Entry 8OHQ (X-ray diffraction, 1.70 A resolution); this record covers chains AAA and BBB.

Chain AAA:
Protein: Heparanase 50 kDa subunit
Source organism: Homo sapiens
Reference sequence: Q9Y251 (HPSE_HUMAN); residue numbers follow UniProt; this construct covers 160-543
Amino-acid sequence (385 residues; each row starts with the number of its first residue):
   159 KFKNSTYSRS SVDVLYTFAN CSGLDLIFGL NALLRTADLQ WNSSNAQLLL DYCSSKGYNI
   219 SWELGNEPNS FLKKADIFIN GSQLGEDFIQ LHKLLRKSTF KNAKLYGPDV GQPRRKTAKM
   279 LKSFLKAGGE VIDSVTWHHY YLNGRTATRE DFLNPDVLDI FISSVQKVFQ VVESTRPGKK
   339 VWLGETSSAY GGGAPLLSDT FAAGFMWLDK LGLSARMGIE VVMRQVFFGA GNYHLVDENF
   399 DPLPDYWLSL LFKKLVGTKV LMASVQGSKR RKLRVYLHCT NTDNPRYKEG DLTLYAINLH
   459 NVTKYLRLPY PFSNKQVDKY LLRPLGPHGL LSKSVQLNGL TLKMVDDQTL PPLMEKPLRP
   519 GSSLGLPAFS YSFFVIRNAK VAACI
Sequence notes: expression tag (159); variant R307 (Lys in Q9Y251)
UniProt features mapped onto this chain:
  - region: F527 to I543 (Required for transferring proheparanase to the Golgi apparatus, secretion and subsequent enzyme activity and for enhancement of PKB/AKT1 phosphorylation)
  - active site: E225 (Proton donor), E343 (Nucleophile)
  - binding site (heparan sulfate group): Q270 to K280, H296, R303, Y348 to G350, G389 to Y391
  - glycosylation (N-linked (GlcNAc...) asparagine): N162, N178, N200, N217, N238, N459
  - natural variant: N260 (N260S: In some hepatocellular carcinoma), R307 (K307R: this construct carries the variant)
  - mutagenesis: K161 (K161A: Two-fold increase in the level of secretion upon addition of GS-modified heparin. No association with GS-modified heparin; when associated with K-161), N162 (N162Q: Faster electrophoretic migration typical of a size reduction and important decrease of secretion. Larger size reduction; when associated with Q-178; Q-200; Q-217; Q-238 and Q-459), N178 (N178Q: Faster electrophoretic migration typical of a size reduction and important decrease of secretion. Larger size reduction; when associated with Q-162; Q-200; Q-217; Q-238 and Q-459), N200 (N200Q: Faster electrophoretic migration typical of a size reduction and partial decrease in secretion. Larger size reduction; when associated with Q-162; Q-178; Q-217; Q-238 and Q-459), N217 (N217Q: Faster electrophoretic migration typical of a size reduction and partial decrease in secretion. Larger size reduction; when associated with Q-162; Q-178; Q-200; Q-238 and Q-459), E225 (E225A: Loss of heparanase activity. No effect on HPSE-mediated cell adhesion), N238 (N238Q: Faster electrophoretic migration typical of a size reduction. Larger size reduction and important decrease of secretion; when associated with Q-162; Q-178; Q-200; Q-217 and Q-459), E343 (E343A: Loss of heparanase activity), D367 (D367A: Strong decrease in heparanase activity), E378 (E378A: No reduction in heparanase activity), E396 (E396A: No reduction in heparanase activity), V414 (V414K: Abolishes processing, secretion and enzyme activity), 17 further mutagenesis entries in UniProt
Disulfides: C437-C542
Glycans and other covalent adducts: N-acetylglucosamine (NAG) linked to N162, N200, N217, N238; glycan linked to N459
Ligand contacts: VGO ((3S,4S)-4,5,5-tris(oxidanyl)piperidine-3-carboxylic acid): N224, E225, Y298, E343, Y348, G349, G350, Q383, Y391
What the authors report for this chain:
  - binding site for VGO: E343
  - catalytic residues: E343

Chain BBB:
Protein: Heparanase 8 kDa subunit
Source organism: Homo sapiens
Reference sequence: Q9Y251 (HPSE_HUMAN); residues 1-74 here correspond to UniProt positions 36-109 (UniProt number = residue number + 35)
Amino-acid sequence (74 residues; numbered 1 to 74; the number before each row is that of its first residue):
     1 QDVVDLDFFT QEPLHLVSPS FLSVTIDANL ATDPRFLILL GSPKLRTLAR GLSPAYLRFG
    61 GTKTDFLIFD PKKE
UniProt features mapped onto this chain:
  - binding site (heparan sulfate group): D27 to N29, T62
Ligand contacts: VGO ((3S,4S)-4,5,5-tris(oxidanyl)piperidine-3-carboxylic acid): D27, G61, T62
What the authors report for this chain:
  - binding site for VGO: D27, T62

How chain AAA and chain BBB interact:
Residue-residue contacts (215):
  F160(AAA) - T62(BBB)
  F160(AAA) - F66(BBB)
  K161(AAA) - K63(BBB)  hydrogen bond (backbone-side chain)
  K161(AAA) - F66(BBB)
  N162(AAA) - F66(BBB)
  N162(AAA) - I68(BBB)
  S163(AAA) - T32(BBB)
  S163(AAA) - K63(BBB)  hydrogen bond
  S163(AAA) - F66(BBB)  hydrogen bond (backbone-backbone)
  S163(AAA) - L67(BBB)
  S163(AAA) - I68(BBB)  hydrogen bond (backbone-backbone)
  T164(AAA) - I68(BBB)
  T164(AAA) - D70(BBB)
  T164(AAA) - K73(BBB)  hydrogen bond (backbone-side chain)
  Y165(AAA) - L67(BBB)  hydrophobic
  Y165(AAA) - I68(BBB)  hydrogen bond (backbone-backbone)
  Y165(AAA) - F69(BBB)
  Y165(AAA) - D70(BBB)  hydrogen bond (backbone-backbone)
  S166(AAA) - D70(BBB)
  S166(AAA) - K73(BBB)
  R167(AAA) - F69(BBB)
  R167(AAA) - P71(BBB)  hydrogen bond (side chain-backbone)
  R167(AAA) - K72(BBB)
  R167(AAA) - K73(BBB)  hydrogen bond (side chain-backbone)
  S168(AAA) - E74(BBB)
  S169(AAA) - F36(BBB)
  V172(AAA) - F36(BBB)
  V172(AAA) - L37(BBB)  hydrophobic
  V172(AAA) - L40(BBB)  hydrophobic
  L173(AAA) - F59(BBB)  hydrophobic
  T175(AAA) - R46(BBB)
  F176(AAA) - L40(BBB)
  F176(AAA) - L45(BBB)  hydrophobic
  F176(AAA) - R46(BBB)
  F176(AAA) - A49(BBB)  hydrophobic
  F176(AAA) - L57(BBB)  hydrophobic
  C179(AAA) - R46(BBB)  hydrogen bond
  C179(AAA) - R50(BBB)  hydrogen bond (backbone-side chain)
  S180(AAA) - R46(BBB)
  S180(AAA) - A49(BBB)
  S180(AAA) - R50(BBB)
  S180(AAA) - S53(BBB)
  G181(AAA) - S53(BBB)  hydrogen bond (backbone-side chain)
  L182(AAA) - A49(BBB)
  L182(AAA) - A55(BBB)
  D183(AAA) - A55(BBB)  hydrogen bond (backbone-backbone)
  D183(AAA) - Y56(BBB)
  D183(AAA) - L57(BBB)  hydrogen bond (backbone-backbone)
  L184(AAA) - L57(BBB)
  I185(AAA) - Y56(BBB)  hydrophobic
  I185(AAA) - L57(BBB)  hydrogen bond (backbone-backbone)
  I185(AAA) - R58(BBB)
  I185(AAA) - F59(BBB)  hydrogen bond (backbone-backbone)
  F186(AAA) - F59(BBB)  hydrophobic
  G187(AAA) - F59(BBB)  hydrogen bond (backbone-backbone)
  G187(AAA) - T64(BBB)
  L188(AAA) - T64(BBB)
  L188(AAA) - D65(BBB)
  N189(AAA) - T64(BBB)
  N189(AAA) - D65(BBB)
  N189(AAA) - F66(BBB)
  N189(AAA) - L67(BBB)  hydrogen bond (side chain-backbone)
  A190(AAA) - D65(BBB)  hydrogen bond (backbone-side chain)
  L191(AAA) - D65(BBB)
  N203(AAA) - I68(BBB)
  N203(AAA) - F69(BBB)  hydrogen bond (side chain-backbone)
  L206(AAA) - F69(BBB)
  L207(AAA) - F69(BBB)
  Y210(AAA) - F69(BBB)  hydrophobic
  E221(AAA) - R58(BBB)  salt bridge
  G223(AAA) - D65(BBB)
  N224(AAA) - R58(BBB)  hydrogen bond
  N224(AAA) - G61(BBB)  hydrogen bond (side chain-backbone)
  N224(AAA) - T62(BBB)
  N224(AAA) - T64(BBB)
  N224(AAA) - D65(BBB)  hydrogen bond (backbone-side chain)
  F229(AAA) - D65(BBB)
  K232(AAA) - T62(BBB)
  K232(AAA) - F66(BBB)
  Y264(AAA) - Y56(BBB)
  D267(AAA) - R58(BBB)  salt bridge
  H296(AAA) - R58(BBB)
  W340(AAA) - Y56(BBB)  hydrophobic
  G342(AAA) - R58(BBB)
  E343(AAA) - R58(BBB)  salt bridge
  W365(AAA) - L22(BBB)  hydrophobic
  L369(AAA) - F21(BBB)
  L369(AAA) - L22(BBB)  hydrophobic
  A373(AAA) - H15(BBB)
  A373(AAA) - V17(BBB)  hydrophobic
  A373(AAA) - F21(BBB)  hydrophobic
  R374(AAA) - L14(BBB)
  R374(AAA) - H15(BBB)  hydrogen bond (backbone-side chain)
  M375(AAA) - H15(BBB)
  G376(AAA) - H15(BBB)
  I377(AAA) - V17(BBB)
  I377(AAA) - F21(BBB)
  E378(AAA) - V17(BBB)
  E378(AAA) - S18(BBB)  hydrogen bond (backbone-backbone)
  E378(AAA) - F21(BBB)
  V379(AAA) - S18(BBB)
  V379(AAA) - S20(BBB)
  V379(AAA) - F21(BBB)
  V379(AAA) - S23(BBB)
  V380(AAA) - F21(BBB)  hydrogen bond (backbone-backbone)
  V380(AAA) - L22(BBB)
  V380(AAA) - S23(BBB)  hydrogen bond (backbone-backbone)
  M381(AAA) - S23(BBB)
  M381(AAA) - T25(BBB)
  M381(AAA) - R58(BBB)
  R382(AAA) - S23(BBB)  hydrogen bond (backbone-backbone)
  R382(AAA) - V24(BBB)
  R382(AAA) - T25(BBB)  hydrogen bond (backbone-backbone)
  Q383(AAA) - T25(BBB)  hydrogen bond
  Q383(AAA) - D27(BBB)  hydrogen bond
  V384(AAA) - T25(BBB)
  V384(AAA) - I26(BBB)  hydrophobic
  V384(AAA) - D27(BBB)
  F385(AAA) - V24(BBB)  hydrophobic
  F385(AAA) - T25(BBB)  hydrogen bond (backbone-backbone)
  F385(AAA) - L45(BBB)  hydrophobic
  F385(AAA) - L48(BBB)
  F385(AAA) - A49(BBB)
  F385(AAA) - L52(BBB)  hydrophobic
  F386(AAA) - I26(BBB)
  F386(AAA) - L45(BBB)  hydrophobic
  L393(AAA) - V24(BBB)  hydrophobic
  V394(AAA) - L45(BBB)  hydrophobic
  V394(AAA) - L48(BBB)  hydrophobic
  N397(AAA) - K44(BBB)
  F398(AAA) - L39(BBB)
  F398(AAA) - S42(BBB)
  F398(AAA) - K44(BBB)
  F398(AAA) - L45(BBB)  hydrophobic
  F398(AAA) - L48(BBB)
  D399(AAA) - K44(BBB)  salt bridge
  P400(AAA) - L48(BBB)  hydrophobic
  Y404(AAA) - L48(BBB)  hydrogen bond (side chain-backbone)
  Y404(AAA) - G51(BBB)
  S407(AAA) - L22(BBB)
  S407(AAA) - L52(BBB)
  L408(AAA) - G51(BBB)
  L408(AAA) - L52(BBB)
  F410(AAA) - F21(BBB)  hydrophobic
  F410(AAA) - L22(BBB)  hydrophobic
  K411(AAA) - P19(BBB)
  K411(AAA) - L22(BBB)  hydrogen bond (side chain-backbone)
  K411(AAA) - G51(BBB)
  K411(AAA) - L52(BBB)  hydrogen bond (side chain-backbone)
  K411(AAA) - P54(BBB)  hydrogen bond (side chain-backbone)
  K412(AAA) - G51(BBB)  hydrogen bond (side chain-backbone)
  T416(AAA) - H15(BBB)
  T416(AAA) - L16(BBB)
  T416(AAA) - V17(BBB)  hydrogen bond (backbone-backbone)
  T416(AAA) - S18(BBB)
  T416(AAA) - P19(BBB)
  K417(AAA) - P13(BBB)
  K417(AAA) - H15(BBB)
  K417(AAA) - L16(BBB)
  V418(AAA) - P13(BBB)
  V418(AAA) - L14(BBB)  hydrogen bond (backbone-backbone)
  V418(AAA) - H15(BBB)  hydrogen bond (backbone-backbone)
  V418(AAA) - V17(BBB)  hydrophobic
  L419(AAA) - F9(BBB)
  L419(AAA) - E12(BBB)
  L419(AAA) - P13(BBB)  hydrophobic
  L419(AAA) - L14(BBB)
  M420(AAA) - D7(BBB)
  M420(AAA) - F8(BBB)
  M420(AAA) - F9(BBB)  hydrogen bond (backbone-backbone)
  M420(AAA) - L14(BBB)  hydrophobic
  A421(AAA) - D7(BBB)
  A421(AAA) - F8(BBB)  hydrophobic
  S422(AAA) - L6(BBB)
  S422(AAA) - D7(BBB)  hydrogen bond (backbone-backbone)
  V423(AAA) - V4(BBB)  hydrophobic
  V423(AAA) - D5(BBB)
  V423(AAA) - L6(BBB)  hydrophobic
  Q424(AAA) - D5(BBB)  hydrogen bond (backbone-backbone)
  Q424(AAA) - D7(BBB)  hydrogen bond
  L435(AAA) - F8(BBB)  hydrophobic
  L452(AAA) - L6(BBB)  hydrophobic
  V460(AAA) - D2(BBB)
  T461(AAA) - D2(BBB)
  K462(AAA) - D2(BBB)  salt bridge
  Y463(AAA) - D2(BBB)  hydrogen bond (backbone-backbone)
  Y463(AAA) - V3(BBB)
  Y463(AAA) - V4(BBB)  hydrogen bond (backbone-backbone)
  L464(AAA) - V4(BBB)
  L464(AAA) - L6(BBB)  hydrophobic
  R465(AAA) - V3(BBB)
  R465(AAA) - V4(BBB)  hydrogen bond (backbone-backbone)
  R465(AAA) - D5(BBB)  salt bridge
  R465(AAA) - L6(BBB)  hydrogen bond (backbone-backbone)
  L466(AAA) - F8(BBB)  hydrophobic
  P467(AAA) - L6(BBB)
  P467(AAA) - F8(BBB)  hydrophobic
  F470(AAA) - F8(BBB)  hydrophobic
  M502(AAA) - K44(BBB)
  M502(AAA) - T47(BBB)
  M502(AAA) - L48(BBB)  hydrophobic
  D505(AAA) - P43(BBB)
  D505(AAA) - K44(BBB)
  D505(AAA) - T47(BBB)  hydrogen bond (backbone-side chain)
  Q506(AAA) - P43(BBB)
  Q506(AAA) - T47(BBB)
  Q506(AAA) - R50(BBB)
  T507(AAA) - T47(BBB)
  L508(AAA) - G51(BBB)
  I534(AAA) - F8(BBB)  hydrophobic
  V539(AAA) - T10(BBB)
  A541(AAA) - T10(BBB)
  A541(AAA) - Q11(BBB)
  A541(AAA) - E12(BBB)
  A541(AAA) - P13(BBB)
Also at the interface, not in a pair above, chain AAA (108 interface residues in all): V170, A177, L192, E225, A233, S372, G387, G415, V433, L450
Also at the interface, not in a pair above, chain BBB (65 interface residues in all): Q1, L30

Summary:
108 residues of chain AAA face 65 of chain BBB across their interface; the contacts include 49 hydrogen bonds
and 6 salt bridges. Polar contacts include E221(AAA)-R58(BBB), D267(AAA)-R58(BBB) and E343(AAA)-R58(BBB). The
paper reports the catalytic residue E343(AAA); a binding site for VGO at E343(AAA) and D27(BBB) among others.
Here chain AAA is Heparanase 50 kDa subunit and chain BBB is Heparanase 8 kDa subunit, both from Homo sapiens.
Entry 8OHQ (Crystal structure of human heparanase in complex with competitive inhibitor derrived from
siastatin B) was determined by X-ray diffraction, deposited together with 8CQI and 8OHR.
